8H9I - chains C and O of the 8 polymer chains in the assembly; structure by electron microscopy, 2.77 A resolution.

# Chain C
Protein: ATP synthase subunit alpha, mitochondrial
Organism: Homo sapiens
UniProtKB: P25705 (ATPA_HUMAN); residues 1-510 here correspond to UniProt positions 44-553 (UniProt number = residue number + 43)
Chain sequence (510 residues; numbered 1 to 510; the number before each row is that of its first residue):
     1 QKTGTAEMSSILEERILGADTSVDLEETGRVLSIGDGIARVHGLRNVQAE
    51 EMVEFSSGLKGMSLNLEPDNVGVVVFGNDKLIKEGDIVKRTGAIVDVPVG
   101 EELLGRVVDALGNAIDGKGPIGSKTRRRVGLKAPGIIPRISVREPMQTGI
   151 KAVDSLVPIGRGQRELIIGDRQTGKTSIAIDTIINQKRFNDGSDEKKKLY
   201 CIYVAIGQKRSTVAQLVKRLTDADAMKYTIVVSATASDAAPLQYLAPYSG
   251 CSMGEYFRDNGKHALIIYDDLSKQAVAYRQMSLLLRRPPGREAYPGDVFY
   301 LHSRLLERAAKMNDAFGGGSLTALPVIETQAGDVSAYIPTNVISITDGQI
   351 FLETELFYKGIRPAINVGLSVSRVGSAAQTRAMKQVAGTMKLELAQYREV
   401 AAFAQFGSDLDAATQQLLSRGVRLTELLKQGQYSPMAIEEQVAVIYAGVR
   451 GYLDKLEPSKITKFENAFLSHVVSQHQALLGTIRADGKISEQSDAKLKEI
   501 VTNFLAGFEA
Not modelled in the structure: 1-2, 19-22, 510
Bound ions: Mg2+: T176 (together with ATP)
Residues lining bound ligands:
  - ADP (adenosine-5'-diphosphate): V371, S372, R373
  - ATP (adenosine-5'-triphosphate): D170, R171, Q172, T173, G174, K175, T176, S177, E328, F357, R362, P363, Q430, G431, Q432

# Chain O
Protein: ATP synthase subunit O, mitochondrial
Organism: Homo sapiens
UniProtKB: P48047 (ATPO_HUMAN); residues 1-190 here correspond to UniProt positions 24-213 (UniProt number = residue number + 23)
Chain sequence (190 residues; numbered 1 to 190; the number before each row is that of its first residue):
     1 FAKLVRPPVQVYGIEGRYATALYSAASKQNKLEQVEKELLRVAQILKEPK
    51 VAASVLNPYVKRSIKVKSLNDITAKERFSPLTTNLINLLAENGRLSNTQG
   101 VVSAFSTMMSVHRGEVPCTVTSASPLEEATLSELKTVLKSFLSQGQVLKL
   151 EAKTDPSILGGMIVRIGEKYVDMSVKTKIQKLGRAMREIV
Not modelled in the structure: 1, 189-190
Curated features (UniProtKB/Swiss-Prot):
  - modified residue: K31 (N6-acetyllysine), K37 (N6-acetyllysine), K47 (N6-acetyllysine), K50 (N6-acetyllysine), K67 (N6-succinyllysine), K135 (N6-acetyllysine), K139 (N6-acetyllysine), K149 (N6-acetyllysine), K153 (N6-acetyllysine), K169 (N6-acetyllysine), K176 (N6-succinyllysine)

# Chain C / chain O interface
Pairs across the interface - 24 pairs, chain C then chain O:
  T3(C) - R94(O)
  E7(C) - I14(O)
  E7(C) - R17(O)
  E7(C) - Y18(O)
  E7(C) - R94(O)  salt bridge
  M8(C) - R17(O)
  S9(C) - L4(O)
  S9(C) - A21(O)
  S10(C) - L4(O)
  L12(C) - Y18(O)  hydrophobic
  L12(C) - A21(O)  hydrophobic
  L12(C) - L88(O)  hydrophobic
  E13(C) - L4(O)
  E13(C) - A21(O)
  E14(C) - A2(O)
  R15(C) - L88(O)
  I16(C) - A21(O)
  I16(C) - L22(O)  hydrophobic
  I16(C) - A25(O)  hydrophobic
  I16(C) - L81(O)
  I16(C) - N84(O)
  I16(C) - L85(O)  hydrophobic
  I16(C) - L88(O)  hydrophobic
  L17(C) - Q29(O)
Other interface residues (no listed pair), chain O (19 interface residues in all): K3, S24, P80, E91, N92

# Overview
11 residues of chain C face 19 of chain O across their interface; the contacts include 1 salt bridge. The
salt-bridged pair is E7(C)-R94(O). Bound to chain C: ATP and ADP.
Here chain C is ATP synthase subunit alpha, mitochondrial and chain O is ATP synthase subunit O,
mitochondrial, both from Homo sapiens. Entry 8H9I (Human ATP synthase F1 domain, state2) was determined by
electron microscopy (same publication as 8H9E, 8H9L and 8H9P).
